Entry 4YHM (X-ray diffraction, 2.16 A resolution); this record covers chains H and L.

[Chain H]
Protein: aDabi-Fab2b heavy chain
Organism: Homo sapiens
Sequence (222 residues; numbered 1 to 222; the number before each row is that of its first residue):
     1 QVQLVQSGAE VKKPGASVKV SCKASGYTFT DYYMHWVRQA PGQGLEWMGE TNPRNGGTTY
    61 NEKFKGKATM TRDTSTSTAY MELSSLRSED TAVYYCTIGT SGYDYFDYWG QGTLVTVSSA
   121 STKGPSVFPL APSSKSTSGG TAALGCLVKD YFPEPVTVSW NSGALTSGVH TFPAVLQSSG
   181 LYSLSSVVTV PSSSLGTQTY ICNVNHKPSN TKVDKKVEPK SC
Disulfides: Cys-22/Cys-96, Cys-146/Cys-202
Small-molecule neighbours: 4CC (N-[(2-{[(4-carbamimidoylphenyl)amino]methyl}-1-methyl-1H-benzimidazol-5-yl)carbonyl]-N-pyridin-2-yl-beta-alanine): Thr-30, Asp-31, Tyr-32, Tyr-33, His-35, Glu-50, Asn-52, Pro-53, Arg-54, Gly-99, Gly-102, Tyr-103, Asp-104, Tyr-105, Phe-106

[Chain L]
Protein: aDabi-Fab2b light chain
Organism: Homo sapiens
Sequence (219 residues; each row starts with the number of its first residue):
     1 DIVMTQTPLS LSVTPGQPAS ISCRSSQSIV HSDGNIYLEW YLQKPGQSPK LLIYKVSYRF
    61 SGVPDRFSGS GSGTGFTLKI SRVEAEDVGV YYCFQASHVP YTFGGGTKLE IKRTVAAPSV
   121 FIFPPSDEQL KSGTASVVCL LNNFYPREAK VQWKVDNALQ SGNSQESVTE QDSKDSTYSL
   181 SSTLTLSKAD YEKHKVYACE VTHQGLSSPV TKSFNRGEC
Disulfides: Cys-23/Cys-93, Cys-139/Cys-199
Small-molecule neighbours: 4CC (N-[(2-{[(4-carbamimidoylphenyl)amino]methyl}-1-methyl-1H-benzimidazol-5-yl)carbonyl]-N-pyridin-2-yl-beta-alanine): Tyr-37, Glu-39, Tyr-41, Phe-94, Ala-96, Tyr-101

[Interface between chain H and chain L]
Disulfides between the chains: Cys-222(H)/Cys-219(L)
Residue-residue contacts (83; chain H residue first):
  His-35(H) with Tyr-101(L)
  Gln-39(H) with Gln-43(L), hydrogen bond; Tyr-92(L)
  Leu-45(H) with Tyr-92(L), hydrophobic; Phe-103(L)
  Glu-46(H) with Phe-103(L)
  Trp-47(H) with Pro-100(L), hydrophobic; Tyr-101(L); Phe-103(L)
  Glu-50(H) with Tyr-101(L), hydrogen bond
  Asn-61(H) with Pro-100(L)
  Tyr-95(H) with Gln-43(L), hydrogen bond; Gln-47(L), hydrogen bond (side chain-backbone); Ser-48(L)
  Tyr-103(H) with Asp-33(L); Tyr-37(L)
  Asp-104(H) with Tyr-37(L); Glu-39(L); Tyr-54(L)
  Tyr-105(H) with Glu-39(L); Tyr-41(L); Leu-51(L), hydrophobic; Tyr-54(L), hydrophobic; Phe-60(L)
  Phe-106(H) with Glu-39(L); Tyr-41(L), hydrogen bond (backbone-side chain); Leu-51(L); Phe-94(L), hydrophobic
  Asp-107(H) with Phe-60(L)
  Trp-109(H) with Ser-48(L); Pro-49(L), hydrogen bond (side chain-backbone)
  Gly-110(H) with Ser-48(L)
  Phe-128(H) with Ser-126(L); Glu-128(L); Gln-129(L)
  Pro-129(H) with Ser-126(L); Glu-128(L)
  Leu-130(H) with Phe-123(L), hydrophobic; Val-138(L), hydrophobic
  Ala-131(H) with Phe-123(L)
  Lys-135(H) with Phe-121(L); Ile-122(L), hydrogen bond (backbone-backbone); Lys-212(L); Ser-213(L)
  Ser-136(H) with Phe-121(L); Ile-122(L); Phe-123(L)
  Ser-138(H) with Ser-119(L); Phe-121(L)
  Ala-143(H) with Phe-121(L), hydrophobic; Phe-123(L); Leu-140(L), hydrophobic
  Leu-144(H) with Phe-123(L), hydrophobic
  Leu-147(H) with Ser-136(L); Val-138(L), hydrophobic
  Lys-149(H) with Ser-136(L); Thr-185(L)
  His-170(H) with Asn-142(L), hydrogen bond; Asn-143(L); Ser-179(L)
  Phe-172(H) with Leu-140(L), hydrophobic; Ser-167(L); Thr-169(L); Ser-179(L); Leu-180(L); Ser-181(L)
  Pro-173(H) with Ser-167(L), hydrogen bond (backbone-side chain); Val-168(L)
  Val-175(H) with Gln-165(L); Glu-166(L); Ser-167(L)
  Leu-176(H) with Gln-165(L), hydrogen bond (backbone-side chain)
  Gln-177(H) with Gln-165(L)
  Ser-185(H) with Ser-181(L), hydrogen bond
  Val-187(H) with Leu-140(L), hydrophobic
  Thr-189(H) with Asn-142(L)
  Lys-215(H) with Glu-128(L), salt bridge
  Lys-220(H) with Asp-127(L), salt bridge; Cys-219(L)
  Ser-221(H) with Glu-218(L), hydrogen bond (side chain-backbone); Cys-219(L)
  Cys-222(H) with Pro-124(L), hydrophobic; Cys-219(L), disulfide
Interface residues without a listed pair, chain H (43 interface residues in all): Val-37, Gly-44, Thr-59, Thr-137
Interface residues without a listed pair, chain L (49 interface residues in all): His-31, Lys-55, Val-99, Asp-172, Thr-183, Phe-214

[Summary]
43 residues of chain H and 49 residues of chain L are in contact; the contacts include 1 disulfide bond, 12
hydrogen bonds and 2 salt bridges. Polar pairs include Lys-215(H)/Glu-128(L), Lys-220(H)/Asp-127(L) and
Gln-39(H)/Gln-43(L). Compound 4CC is bound between chain H and chain L.
Here chain H is aDabi-Fab2b heavy chain and chain L is aDabi-Fab2b light chain, both from Homo sapiens. Entry
4YHM (Reversal Agent for Dabigatran) was determined by X-ray diffraction, deposited together with 4YGV, 4YHI,
4YHK, 4YHL, 4YHN and 4YHO.
